PDB entry 4MFP | X-ray diffraction, 2.15 A resolution | chains A and B

[Chain A]
Molecule: Putative uncharacterized protein tcp24
Source organism: Actinoplanes teichomyceticus
Notes: EC 2.3.1.-
UniProtKB: Q70AY4 (Q70AY4_ACTTI); residues 1-323 here = UniProt positions 1-323
Chain sequence (345 residues; each row starts with the number of its first residue; numbers below 1 keep their minus sign (Met-21 is residue -21)):
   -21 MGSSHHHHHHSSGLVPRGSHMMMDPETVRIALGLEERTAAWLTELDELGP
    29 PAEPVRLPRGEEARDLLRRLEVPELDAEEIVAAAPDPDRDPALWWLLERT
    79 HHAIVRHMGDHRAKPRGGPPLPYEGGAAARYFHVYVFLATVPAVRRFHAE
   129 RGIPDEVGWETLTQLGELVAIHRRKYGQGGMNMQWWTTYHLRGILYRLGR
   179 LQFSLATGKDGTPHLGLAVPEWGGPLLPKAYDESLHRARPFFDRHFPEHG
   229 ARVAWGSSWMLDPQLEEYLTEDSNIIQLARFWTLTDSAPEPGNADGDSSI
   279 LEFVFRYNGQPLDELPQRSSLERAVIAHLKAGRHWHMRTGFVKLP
Unresolved in the structure: -21 to 0
Construct notes: expression tag (-21 to 0); engineered mutation Ala196 (His in Q70AY4)
Small-molecule neighbours:
  - coenzyme A (COA): Arg178, Val197, Pro198, Glu199, Gly202, Pro203, Leu204, Ser235, Ser236, Trp237, Met238, Leu247, Ser251, Asn252, Ile253, Phe281, Val282, Arg284, Ser297, Ser298, Leu299, Glu300, Arg301
  - decanoic acid / 2-amino-2-deoxy-beta-D-glucopyranose: Gln142, Met161, Trp163, Trp164, Leu195, Ala196, Val197, Tyr209, Gly234, Ser235, Ser236, Met238, Leu239, Ile253, Leu256, Ala257, Trp260, Phe281
  - N-acetylglucosamine (NAG; 2-acetamido-2-deoxy-beta-D-glucopyranose): Trp164, Tyr167, Ser182, Ala184, Thr185, His192, Gly194, Trp233

[Chain B]
Molecule: Teicoplanin pseudoaglycone
Source organism: Actinoplanes teichomyceticus
Chain sequence (7 residues; each row starts with the number of its first residue):
   397 GYXGGYX
Covalent attachments: covalent link Gly397-3FG_399, Gly401-3FG_403; covalent link Tyr398-Gly400; covalent link Gly400-Tyr402; 2-amino-2-deoxy-beta-D-glucopyranose (GCS) linked to Gly400; glycan linked to Tyr402, 3FG_403
Modified positions: Gly397, Gly400, Gly401 ((2R)-amino(4-hydroxyphenyl)ethanoic acid; GHP); Tyr398 (3-chloro-d-tyrosine; 3MY); 3FG ((2S)-amino(3,5-dihydroxyphenyl)ethanoic acid) at position 399, 3FG ((2S)-amino(3,5-dihydroxyphenyl)ethanoic acid) at position 403; Tyr402 ((betaR)-3-chloro-beta-hydroxy-L-tyrosine; OMY)

[Interface between chain A and chain B]
Pairs across the interface - 17 pairs, chain A then chain B:
  Lys92(A) - Gly401(B)
  Lys92(A) - 3FG_403(B)  hydrogen bond (side chain-backbone)
  Pro93(A) - Gly401(B)
  Pro93(A) - Tyr402(B)
  Met161(A) - Tyr398(B)
  Trp163(A) - 3FG_399(B)
  Trp163(A) - Gly400(B)
  Trp163(A) - Gly401(B)
  Tyr167(A) - Gly401(B)
  Tyr167(A) - Tyr402(B)  hydrogen bond (side chain-backbone)
  Asp273(A) - Gly397(B)
  Ser276(A) - Gly397(B)  hydrogen bond (side chain-backbone)
  Ser276(A) - Tyr398(B)  hydrogen bond (side chain-backbone)
  Ser277(A) - Tyr398(B)
  Glu280(A) - Tyr398(B)
  Phe281(A) - Tyr398(B)
  Phe281(A) - Gly400(B)
Interface residues without a listed pair, chain A (12 interface residues in all): Trp164, Met315

[Overview]
12 residues of chain A face 7 of chain B across their interface, with 4 hydrogen bonds. Polar contacts include
Lys92(A)-3FG_403(B), Tyr167(A)-Tyr402(B) and Ser276(A)-Gly397(B). Decanoic acid /
2-amino-2-deoxy-beta-D-glucopyranose is bound between chain A and chain B. Ligands of chain A: coenzyme A and
N-acetylglucosamine.
Here chain A is Putative uncharacterized protein tcp24 and chain B is Teicoplanin pseudoaglycone, both from
Actinoplanes teichomyceticus. Entry 4MFP (The crystal structure of acyltransferase in complex with
decanoyl-CoA and Tei pseudoaglycone) was determined by X-ray diffraction together with 4MFL and 4MFQ from the
same study.
